Entry 7MK9 (electron microscopy, 3.54 A resolution); this record covers chains A and R of the 17 polymer chains in the assembly.

== Chain A ==
Name: DNA-directed RNA polymerase subunit
Organism: Saccharomyces cerevisiae
Notes: EC 2.7.7.6
Reference sequence: A0A6A5Q1P2 (A0A6A5Q1P2_YEASX); residue numbers follow UniProt; this construct covers 1-1733
Chain sequence (1733 residues; row label = number of the first residue in the row):
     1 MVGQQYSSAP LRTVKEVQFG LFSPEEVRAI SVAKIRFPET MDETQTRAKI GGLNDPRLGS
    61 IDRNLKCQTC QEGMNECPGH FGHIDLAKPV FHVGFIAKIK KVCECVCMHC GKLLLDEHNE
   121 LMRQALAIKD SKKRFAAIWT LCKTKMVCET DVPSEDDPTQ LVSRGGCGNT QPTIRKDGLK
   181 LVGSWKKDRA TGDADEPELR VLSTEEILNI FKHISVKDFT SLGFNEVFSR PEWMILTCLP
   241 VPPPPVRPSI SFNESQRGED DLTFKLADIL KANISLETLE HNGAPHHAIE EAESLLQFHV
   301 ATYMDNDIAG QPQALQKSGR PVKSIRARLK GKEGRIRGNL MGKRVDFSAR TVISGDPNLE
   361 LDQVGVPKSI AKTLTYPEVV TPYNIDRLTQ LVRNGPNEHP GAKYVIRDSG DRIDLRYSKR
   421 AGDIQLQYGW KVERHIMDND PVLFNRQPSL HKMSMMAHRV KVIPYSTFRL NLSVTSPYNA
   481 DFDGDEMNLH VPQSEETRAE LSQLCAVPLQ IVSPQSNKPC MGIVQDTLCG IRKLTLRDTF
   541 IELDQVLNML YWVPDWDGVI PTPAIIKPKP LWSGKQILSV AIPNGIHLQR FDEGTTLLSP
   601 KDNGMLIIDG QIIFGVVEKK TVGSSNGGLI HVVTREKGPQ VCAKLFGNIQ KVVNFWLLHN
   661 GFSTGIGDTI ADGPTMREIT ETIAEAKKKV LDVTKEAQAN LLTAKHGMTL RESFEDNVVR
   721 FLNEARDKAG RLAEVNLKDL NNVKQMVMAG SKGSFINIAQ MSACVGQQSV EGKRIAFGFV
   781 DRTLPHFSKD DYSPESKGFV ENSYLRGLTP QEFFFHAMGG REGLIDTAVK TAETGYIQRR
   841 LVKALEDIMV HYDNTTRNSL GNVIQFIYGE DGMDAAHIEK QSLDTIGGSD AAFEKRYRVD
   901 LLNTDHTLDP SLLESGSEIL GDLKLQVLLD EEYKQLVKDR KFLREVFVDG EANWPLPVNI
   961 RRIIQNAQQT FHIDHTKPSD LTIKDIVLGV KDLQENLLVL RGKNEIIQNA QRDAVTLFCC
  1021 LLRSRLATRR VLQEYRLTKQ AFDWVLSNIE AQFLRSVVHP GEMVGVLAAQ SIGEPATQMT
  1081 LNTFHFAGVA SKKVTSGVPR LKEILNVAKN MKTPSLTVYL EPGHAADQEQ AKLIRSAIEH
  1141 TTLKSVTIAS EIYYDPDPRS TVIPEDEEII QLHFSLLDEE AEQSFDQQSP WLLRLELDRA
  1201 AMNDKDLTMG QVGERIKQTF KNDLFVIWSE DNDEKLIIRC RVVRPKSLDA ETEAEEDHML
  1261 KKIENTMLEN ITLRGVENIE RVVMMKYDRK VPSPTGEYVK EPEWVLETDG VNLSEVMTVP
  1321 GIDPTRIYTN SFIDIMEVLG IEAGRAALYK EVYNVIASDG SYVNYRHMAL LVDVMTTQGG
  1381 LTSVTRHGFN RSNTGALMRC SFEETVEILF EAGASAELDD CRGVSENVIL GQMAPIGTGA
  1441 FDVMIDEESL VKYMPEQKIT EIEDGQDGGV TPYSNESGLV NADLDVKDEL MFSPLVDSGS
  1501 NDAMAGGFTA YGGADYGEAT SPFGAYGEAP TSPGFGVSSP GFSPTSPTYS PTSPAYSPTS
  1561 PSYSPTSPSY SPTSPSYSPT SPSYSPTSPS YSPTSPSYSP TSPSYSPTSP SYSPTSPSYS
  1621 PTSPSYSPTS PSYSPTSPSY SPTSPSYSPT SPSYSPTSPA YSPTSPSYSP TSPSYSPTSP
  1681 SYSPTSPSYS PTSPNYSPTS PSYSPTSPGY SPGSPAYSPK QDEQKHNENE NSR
Disordered / not traced: 1, 1082-1092, 1176-1184, 1246-1253, 1455-1733
Ion coordination: Zn2+ site 1: Cys67, Cys70, Cys77, His80; Zn2+ site 2: Cys107, Cys110, Cys148, Cys167; Mg2+: Asp481, Asp483, Asp485 (shared with A12(R), U13(R) of chain R)
From the paper describing this entry:
  - binding site for the 15-nt RNA strand (chain R): Lys619, Lys620

== Chain R ==
Molecule: 15-nt RNA strand
Sequence (15 nucleotides; each row starts with the number of its first residue):
     4 CCCCACAAAU CCCAA
Ion coordination: Mg2+: A12, U13 (shared with Asp481(A), Asp483(A), Asp485(A) of chain A)

== How chain A and chain R interact ==
Contacting residue pairs - 19 pairs, chain A then chain R:
  Phe252(A) - C4(R)  base contact
  Asn253(A) - C4(R)  phosphate contact
  Arg446(A) - A12(R)  sugar contact
  Arg446(A) - U13(R)  sugar contact
  Asn479(A) - U13(R)  sugar contact
  Asp481(A) - U13(R)  phosphate contact
  Asp483(A) - A12(R)  phosphate contact
  Asp483(A) - U13(R)  phosphate contact
  Asp485(A) - A12(R)  phosphate contact
  Asp485(A) - U13(R)  phosphate contact
  Lys619(A) - A18(R)  salt bridge to the phosphate
  Lys620(A) - A18(R)  hydrogen bond to the phosphate
  Val747(A) - A18(R)  base contact
  Gly750(A) - A18(R)  base contact
  Lys752(A) - C16(R)  salt bridge to the phosphate
  Gly753(A) - A18(R)  hydrogen bond to the base
  Ser754(A) - A17(R)  base contact
  Ser754(A) - A18(R)  base contact
  Ile756(A) - A17(R)  base contact
Interface residues without a listed pair, chain A (21 interface residues in all): Pro448, Gly484, Ser751, Phe755, Thr831, Gln1078
Interface residues without a listed pair, chain R (8 interface residues in all): C14, C15

== Summary ==
21 residues of chain A and 8 residues of chain R are in contact, with 2 hydrogen bonds and 2 salt bridges.
Polar contacts include Gly753(A)-A18(R), Lys620(A)-A18(R) and Lys619(A)-A18(R). Cys67(A), Cys70(A), Cys77(A)
and His80(A) coordinate Zn2+ site 1. From the paper: a binding site for the 15-nt RNA strand (chain R) at
Lys619(A) and Lys620(A).
Here chain A is DNA-directed RNA polymerase subunit (Saccharomyces cerevisiae) and chain R is a 15-nt RNA
strand. Entry 7MK9 (Complex structure of trailing EC of EC+EC (trailing EC-focused)) was determined by
electron microscopy, deposited together with 7MEI, 7MKA, 7ML0, 7ML1, 7ML2, 7ML3 and 7ML4.
